Entry 1KT9 (X-ray diffraction, 1.98 A resolution); this record covers chain A.

[Chain A]
Protein: Diadenosine Tetraphosphate Hydrolase
Organism: Caenorhabditis elegans
Notes: EC 3.6.1.17
UniProt: Q9U2M7 (AP4A_CAEEL); residue numbers follow UniProt; this construct covers 1-138
Sequence (138 residues; numbered 1 to 138; the number before each row is that of its first residue):
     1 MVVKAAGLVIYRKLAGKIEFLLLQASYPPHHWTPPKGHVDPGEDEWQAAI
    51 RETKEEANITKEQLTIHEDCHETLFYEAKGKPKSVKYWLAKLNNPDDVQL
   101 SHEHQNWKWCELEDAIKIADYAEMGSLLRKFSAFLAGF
Disordered / not traced: 26, 103-105, 137-138
UniProt features mapped onto this chain:
  - motif: G37 to N58 (Nudix box)
  - mutagenesis: Y27 (Y27A: No Effect on substrate binding or catalytic activity; Y27D: Slight increase in substrate binding and no effect on catalytic activity), H31 (H31A: Increases substrate binding and reduces catalytic activity; H31V: Increases substrate binding and reduces catalytic activity), K36 (K36M: No effect on substrate binding and reduces catalytic activity), H38 (H38G: Slight decrease in substrate binding and slight increase in catalytic activity; H38K: Slight decrease in substrate binding and slight increase in catalytic activity), E52 (E52Q: No effect on substrate binding and strongly reduces catalytic activity), E56 (E56Q: No effect on substrate binding and strongly reduces catalytic activity), Y76 (Y76A: Increases substrate binding and slightly reduces catalytic activity. Reduces catalytic activity; when associated with A-121), K79 (K79M: Slight increase in substrate binding and reduces catalytic activity), K81 (K81M: Slight increase in substrate binding and enzyme activity), K83 (K83M: Increases substrate binding and reduces catalytic activity), E103 (E103Q: No effect on substrate binding and reduces catalytic activity), Y121 (Y121A: Increases substrate binding and slightly reduces catalytic activity. Reduces catalytic activity; when associated with A-76)
From the paper describing this entry:
  - mutagenesis - E52Q, E56Q, E103Q: decreased catalytic activity
  - catalytic residues: E56 (proposed by the authors, not directly observed)

[Overview]
Curated annotation (UniProt) lists 12 mutagenesis sites. The paper reports the catalytic residue E56; E52Q,
E56Q and E103Q reduce catalytic activity.
Chain A is Diadenosine Tetraphosphate Hydrolase (Caenorhabditis elegans); the structure, Crystal Structure of
C. elegans Ap4A Hydrolase, was determined by X-ray diffraction (same publication as 1KTG).
